8FDT - chains B and C of the 3 polymer chains in the assembly; structure by electron microscopy, 3.20 A resolution.

# Chain B (and C)
Protein: Platelet-activating factor acetylhydrolase IB subunit beta
Source organism: Homo sapiens
Notes: chain C of this document is another copy of the same molecule, construct and numbering; everything in this record applies to it too
Reference sequence: P43034 (LIS1_HUMAN); residues 3-411 here correspond to UniProt positions 2-410 (UniProt number = residue number - 1)
Chain sequence (598 residues; each row starts with the number of its first residue):
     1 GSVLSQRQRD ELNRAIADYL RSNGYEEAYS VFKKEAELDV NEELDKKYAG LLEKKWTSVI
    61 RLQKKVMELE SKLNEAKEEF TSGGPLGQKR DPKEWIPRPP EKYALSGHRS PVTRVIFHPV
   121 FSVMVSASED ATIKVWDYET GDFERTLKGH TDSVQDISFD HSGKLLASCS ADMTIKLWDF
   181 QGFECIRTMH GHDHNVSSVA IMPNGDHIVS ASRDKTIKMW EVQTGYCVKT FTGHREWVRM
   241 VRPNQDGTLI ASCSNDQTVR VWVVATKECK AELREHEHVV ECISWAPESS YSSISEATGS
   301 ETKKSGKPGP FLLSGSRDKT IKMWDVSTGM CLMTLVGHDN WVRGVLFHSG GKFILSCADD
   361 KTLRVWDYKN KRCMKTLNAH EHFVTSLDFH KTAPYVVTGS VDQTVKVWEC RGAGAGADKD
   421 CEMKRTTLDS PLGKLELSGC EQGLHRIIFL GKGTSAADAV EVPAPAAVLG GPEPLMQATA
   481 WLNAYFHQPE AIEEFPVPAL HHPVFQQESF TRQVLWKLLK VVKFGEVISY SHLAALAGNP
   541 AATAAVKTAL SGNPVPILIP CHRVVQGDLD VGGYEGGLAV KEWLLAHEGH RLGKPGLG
Not modelled in the structure: 1-95, 412-598
Construct notes: expression tag (1-2)
Curated features (UniProtKB/Swiss-Prot):
  - region: Phe389 to Arg411 (Interaction with NDEL1)
  - modified residue: Lys54 (N6-acetyllysine), Ser110 (Phosphoserine)
What the authors report for this chain:
  - disease-associated variants - M173T, R239H, D339G, F383L: decreased binding to Cytoplasmic dynein 1 heavy chain 1, Serine--tRNA ligase (from molecular simulation)

# Interface between chain B and chain C
Residue-residue contacts (9; chain B residue first):
  Val120(B) with Ser106(C); Gly107(C)
  Phe121(B) with Gly107(C); His108(C); Arg109(C)
  Ser122(B) with Lys134(C)
  Val123(B) with Arg109(C)
  Asp137(B) with Lys148(C), salt bridge
  Glu139(B) with Thr146(C)
Other interface residues (no listed pair), chain B (10 interface residues in all): Thr140, Glu144, Phe180, Phe183
Other interface residues (no listed pair), chain C (9 interface residues in all): Phe143, Gln403

# In short
10 residues of chain B and 9 residues of chain C are in contact, with 1 salt bridge. Its one salt-bridged
contact is Asp137(B)-Lys148(C). From the paper: M173T, R239H and D339G of chain B, among others, reduce
binding to Cytoplasmic dynein 1 heavy chain 1, Serine--tRNA ligase.
Chain B and chain C are both Platelet-activating factor acetylhydrolase IB subunit beta (Homo sapiens); the
structure, Engineered human dynein motor domain in the microtubule-unbound state with LIS1 complex in the
buffer containing ..., was determined by electron microscopy (same publication as 8FCY, 8FD6 and 8FDU).
